PDB entry 2R7V | X-ray diffraction, 2.80 A resolution | chains X and A

# Chain X
Molecule: 6-nt RNA strand
Sequence (6 nucleotides; each row starts with the number of its first residue):
  1101 GGCUUU
Not modelled in the structure: 1101

# Chain A
Molecule: RNA-dependent RNA polymerase
Source organism: Simian rotavirus
Reference sequence: O37061 (O37061_9REOV); residues 1-1089 here = UniProt positions 1-1089
Chain sequence (1095 residues; row label = number of the first residue in the row):
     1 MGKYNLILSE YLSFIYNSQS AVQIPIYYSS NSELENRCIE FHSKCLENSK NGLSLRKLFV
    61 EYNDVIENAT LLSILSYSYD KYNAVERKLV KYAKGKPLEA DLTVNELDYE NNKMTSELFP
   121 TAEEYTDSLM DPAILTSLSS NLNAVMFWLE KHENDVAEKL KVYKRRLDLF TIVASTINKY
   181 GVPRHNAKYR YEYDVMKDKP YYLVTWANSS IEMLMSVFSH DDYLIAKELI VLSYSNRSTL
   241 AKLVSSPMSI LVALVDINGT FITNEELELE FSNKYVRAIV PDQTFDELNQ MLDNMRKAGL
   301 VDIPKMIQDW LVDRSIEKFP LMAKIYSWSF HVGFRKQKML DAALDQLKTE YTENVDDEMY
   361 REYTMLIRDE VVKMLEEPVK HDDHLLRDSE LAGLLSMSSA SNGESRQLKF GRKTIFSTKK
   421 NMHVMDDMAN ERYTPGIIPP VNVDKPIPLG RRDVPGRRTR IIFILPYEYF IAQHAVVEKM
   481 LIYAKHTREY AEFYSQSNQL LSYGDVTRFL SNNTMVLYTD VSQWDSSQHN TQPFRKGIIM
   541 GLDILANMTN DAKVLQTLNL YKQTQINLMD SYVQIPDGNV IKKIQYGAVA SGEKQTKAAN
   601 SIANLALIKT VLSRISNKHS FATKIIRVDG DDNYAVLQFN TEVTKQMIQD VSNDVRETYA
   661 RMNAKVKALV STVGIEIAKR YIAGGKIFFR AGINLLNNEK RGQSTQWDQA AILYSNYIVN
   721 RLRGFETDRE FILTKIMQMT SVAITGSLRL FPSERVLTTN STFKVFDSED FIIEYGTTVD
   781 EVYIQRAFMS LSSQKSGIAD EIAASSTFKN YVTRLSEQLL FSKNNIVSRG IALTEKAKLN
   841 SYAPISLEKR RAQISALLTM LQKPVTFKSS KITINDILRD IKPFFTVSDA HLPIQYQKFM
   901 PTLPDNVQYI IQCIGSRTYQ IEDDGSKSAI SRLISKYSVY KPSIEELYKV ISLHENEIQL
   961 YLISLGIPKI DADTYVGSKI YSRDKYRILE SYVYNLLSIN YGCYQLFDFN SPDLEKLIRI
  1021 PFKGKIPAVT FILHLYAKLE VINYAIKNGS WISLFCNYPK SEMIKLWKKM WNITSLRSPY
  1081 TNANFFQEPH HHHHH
Not modelled in the structure: 1, 19-21, 347-357, 1089-1095

# Interface between chain X and chain A
Pairs across the interface (20; chain X residue first):
  G1102(X) - Arg190(A)  hydrogen bond to the base
  C1103(X) - Arg190(A)  base contact
  C1103(X) - Arg701(A)  base contact
  U1104(X) - Ser401(A)  hydrogen bond to the phosphate
  U1104(X) - Thr418(A)  hydrogen bond to the phosphate
  U1104(X) - Ile464(A)  sugar contact
  U1104(X) - Lys700(A)  sugar contact
  U1104(X) - Arg701(A)  hydrogen bond to the base
  U1105(X) - Ala400(A)  sugar contact
  U1105(X) - Ser401(A)  hydrogen bond to the phosphate
  U1105(X) - Lys420(A)  hydrogen bond to the phosphate
  U1105(X) - Ile462(A)  base contact
  U1105(X) - Phe463(A)  sugar contact
  U1105(X) - Ile464(A)  sugar contact
  U1105(X) - Gly592(A)  hydrogen bond to the sugar
  U1106(X) - Ser398(A)  hydrogen bond to the phosphate
  U1106(X) - Lys420(A)  salt bridge to the phosphate
  U1106(X) - Glu593(A)  phosphate contact
  U1106(X) - Lys594(A)  phosphate contact
  U1106(X) - Lys597(A)  hydrogen bond to the sugar
Interface residues without a listed pair, chain A (21 interface residues in all): Phe416, Phe470, Ser591, Thr596, Gly702, Ala843

# In short
The interface between chain X and chain A involves 5 residues on one side and 21 on the other; the contacts
include 9 hydrogen bonds and 1 salt bridge. Polar pairs include G1102(X)-Arg190(A), U1104(X)-Arg701(A) and
U1105(X)-Gly592(A).
Chain X is a 6-nt RNA strand and chain A is RNA-dependent RNA polymerase (Simian rotavirus); the structure,
Crystal Structure of Rotavirus SA11 VP1/RNA (GGCUUU) Complex, was determined by X-ray diffraction together
with 2R7R, 2R7S, 2R7T, 2R7U, 2R7W and 2R7X from the same study.
